PDB entry 8FVW | electron microscopy, 2.10 A resolution | chains F and G of the 8 polymer chains in the assembly

Chain F:
Protein: DNA-directed RNA polymerase subunit beta
From: Escherichia coli K-12
Notes: EC 2.7.7.6
UniProt: P0A8V2 (RPOB_ECOLI); numbering as in UniProt (aligned over 1-1342)
Sequence (1342 residues; numbered 1 to 1342; the number before each row is that of its first residue):
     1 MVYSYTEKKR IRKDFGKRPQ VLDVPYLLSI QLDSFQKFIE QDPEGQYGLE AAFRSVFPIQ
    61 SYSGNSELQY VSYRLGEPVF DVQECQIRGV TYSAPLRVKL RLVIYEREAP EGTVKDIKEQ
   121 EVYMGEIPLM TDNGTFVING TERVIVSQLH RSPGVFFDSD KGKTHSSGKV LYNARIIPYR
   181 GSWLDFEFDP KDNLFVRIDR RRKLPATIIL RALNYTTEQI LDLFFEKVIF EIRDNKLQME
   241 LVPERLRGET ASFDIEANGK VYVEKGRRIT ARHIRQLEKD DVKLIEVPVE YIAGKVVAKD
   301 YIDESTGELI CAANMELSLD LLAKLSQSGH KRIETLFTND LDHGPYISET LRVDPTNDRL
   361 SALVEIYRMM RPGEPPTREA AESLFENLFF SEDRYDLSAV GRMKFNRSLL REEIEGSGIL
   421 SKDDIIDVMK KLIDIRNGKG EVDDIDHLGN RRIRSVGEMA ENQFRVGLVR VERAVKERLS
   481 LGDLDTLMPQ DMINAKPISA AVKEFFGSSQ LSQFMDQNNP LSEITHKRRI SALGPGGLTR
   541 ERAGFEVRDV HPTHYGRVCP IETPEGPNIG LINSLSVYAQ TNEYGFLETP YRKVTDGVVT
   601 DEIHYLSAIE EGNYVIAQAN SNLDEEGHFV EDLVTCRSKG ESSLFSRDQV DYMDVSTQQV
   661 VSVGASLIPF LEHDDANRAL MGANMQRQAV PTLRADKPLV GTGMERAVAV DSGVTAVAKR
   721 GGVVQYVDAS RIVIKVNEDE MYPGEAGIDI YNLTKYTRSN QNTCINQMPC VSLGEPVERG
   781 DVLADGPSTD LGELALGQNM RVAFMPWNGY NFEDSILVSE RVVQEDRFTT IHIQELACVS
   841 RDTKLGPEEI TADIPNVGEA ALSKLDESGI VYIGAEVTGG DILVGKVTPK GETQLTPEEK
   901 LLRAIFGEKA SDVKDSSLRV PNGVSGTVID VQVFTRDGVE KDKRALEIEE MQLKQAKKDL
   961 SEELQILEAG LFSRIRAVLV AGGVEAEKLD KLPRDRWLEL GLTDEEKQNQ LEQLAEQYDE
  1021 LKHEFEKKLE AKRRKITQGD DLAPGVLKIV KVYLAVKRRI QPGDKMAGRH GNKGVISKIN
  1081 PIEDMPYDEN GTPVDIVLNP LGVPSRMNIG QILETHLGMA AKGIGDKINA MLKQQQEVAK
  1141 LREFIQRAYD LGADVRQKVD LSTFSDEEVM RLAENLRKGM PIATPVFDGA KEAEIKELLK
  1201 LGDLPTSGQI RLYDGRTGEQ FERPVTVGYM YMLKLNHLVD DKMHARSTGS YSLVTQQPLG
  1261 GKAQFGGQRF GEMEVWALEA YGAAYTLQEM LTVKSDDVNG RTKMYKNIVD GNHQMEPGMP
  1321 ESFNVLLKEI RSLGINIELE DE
Disordered / not traced: 1, 891-912
UniProt features mapped onto this chain:
  - modified residue (N6-acetyllysine): K1022, K1200

Chain G:
Protein: DNA-directed RNA polymerase subunit beta'
From: Escherichia coli K-12
Notes: EC 2.7.7.6
UniProt: P0A8T7 (RPOC_ECOLI); numbering as in UniProt (aligned over 2-1407)
Sequence (1416 residues; row label = number of the first residue in the row):
     1 VKDLLKFLKA QTKTEEFDAI KIALASPDMI RSWSFGEVKK PETINYRTFK PERDGLFCAR
    61 IFGPVKDYEC LCGKYKRLKH RGVICEKCGV EVTQTKVRRE RMGHIELASP TAHIWFLKSL
   121 PSRIGLLLDM PLRDIERVLY FESYVVIEGG MTNLERQQIL TEEQYLDALE EFGDEFDAKM
   181 GAEAIQALLK SMDLEQECEQ LREELNETNS ETKRKKLTKR IKLLEAFVQS GNKPEWMILT
   241 VLPVLPPDLR PLVPLDGGRF ATSDLNDLYR RVINRNNRLK RLLDLAAPDI IVRNEKRMLQ
   301 EAVDALLDNG RRGRAITGSN KRPLKSLADM IKGKQGRFRQ NLLGKRVDYS GRSVITVGPY
   361 LRLHQCGLPK KMALELFKPF IYGKLELRGL ATTIKAAKKM VEREEAVVWD ILDEVIREHP
   421 VLLNRAPTLH RLGIQAFEPV LIEGKAIQLH PLVCAAYNAD FDGDQMAVHV PLTLEAQLEA
   481 RALMMSTNNI LSPANGEPII VPSQDVVLGL YYMTRDCVNA KGEGMVLTGP KEAERLYRSG
   541 LASLHARVKV RITEYEKDAN GELVAKTSLK DTTVGRAILW MIVPKGLPYS IVNQALGKKA
   601 ISKMLNTCYR ILGLKPTVIF ADQIMYTGFA YAARSGASVG IDDMVIPEKK HEIISEAEAE
   661 VAEIQEQFQS GLVTAGERYN KVIDIWAAAN DRVSKAMMDN LQTETVINRD GQEEKQVSFN
   721 SIYMMADSGA RGSAAQIRQL AGMRGLMAKP DGSIIETPIT ANFREGLNVL QYFISTHGAR
   781 KGLADTALKT ANSGYLTRRL VDVAQDLVVT EDDCGTHEGI MMTPVIEGGD VKEPLRDRVL
   841 GRVTAEDVLK PGTADILVPR NTLLHEQWCD LLEENSVDAV KVRSVVSCDT DFGVCAHCYG
   901 RDLARGHIIN KGEAIGVIAA QSIGEPGTQL TMRTFHIGGA ASRAAAESSI QVKNKGSIKL
   961 SNVKSVVNSS GKLVITSRNT ELKLIDEFGR TKESYKVPYG AVLAKGDGEQ VAGGETVANW
  1021 DPHTMPVITE VSGFVRFTDM IDGQTITRQT DELTGLSSLV VLDSAERTAG GKDLRPALKI
  1081 VDAQGNDVLI PGTDMPAQYF LPGKAIVQLE DGVQISSGDT LARIPQESGG TKDITGGLPR
  1141 VADLFEARRP KEPAILAEIS GIVSFGKETK GKRRLVITPV DGSDPYEEMI PKWRQLNVFE
  1201 GERVERGDVI SDGPEAPHDI LRLRGVHAVT RYIVNEVQDV YRLQGVKIND KHIEVIVRQM
  1261 LRKATIVNAG SSDFLEGEQV EYSRVKIANR ELEANGKVGA TYSRDLLGIT KASLATESFI
  1321 SAASFQETTR VLTEAAVAGK RDELRGLKEN VIVGRLIPAG TGYAYHQDRM RRRAAGEAPA
  1381 APQVTAEDAS ASLAELLNAG LGGSDNELEV HHHHHH
Disordered / not traced: 1-15, 933-947, 1127-1135, 1180-1183, 1374-1416
Sequence notes: start codon (1); linker (1408-1410); expression tag (1411-1416)
Bound ions: Zn2+ site 1: C70, C72, C85, C88; Mg2+: D460, D462, D464 (shared with 1 residue of chain C); Zn2+ site 2: C814, C888, C895, C898
Residues lining bound ligands: guanosine-5',3'-tetraphosphate (G4P): R362, L363, H364, R417, T487, K615, V618, I619, D622, Q623, Y626
UniProt features mapped onto this chain:
  - binding site (Zn(2+)): C70, C72, C85, C88, C814, C888, C895, C898
  - binding site (Mg(2+)): D460, D462, D464
  - modified residue: K983 (N6-acetyllysine)
Reported in the primary citation:
  - binding site for guanosine-5',3'-tetraphosphate: R362, H364, I619, D622, Q623
  - conformationally variable residues (side-chain flip): R362, R417, K615
  - mutagenesis - K615A/I619A/D622A/Q623A: abolished binding to guanosine-5',3'-tetraphosphate

Chain F / chain G interface:
Pairs across the interface - 389 pairs, chain F then chain G:
  F545(F) - K781(G)
  F545(F) - A784(G)
  F545(F) - D785(G)
  F545(F) - L788(G)  hydrophobic
  F545(F) - M932(G)  hydrophobic
  R548(F) - R780(G)  hydrogen bond (backbone-side chain)
  D549(F) - K781(G)
  V550(F) - P750(G)
  V550(F) - F773(G)  hydrophobic
  V550(F) - T776(G)
  V550(F) - H777(G)  hydrogen bond (backbone-side chain)
  V550(F) - R780(G)
  H551(F) - F773(G)
  Y555(F) - V769(G)
  Y555(F) - F773(G)
  C559(F) - R780(G)
  P560(F) - F773(G)  hydrophobic
  P560(F) - T776(G)
  P560(F) - R780(G)  hydrogen bond (backbone-side chain)
  I561(F) - Y772(G)  hydrophobic
  T563(F) - R780(G)
  G566(F) - A787(G)
  I569(F) - R780(G)
  I569(F) - L783(G)  hydrophobic
  I569(F) - A784(G)
  G570(F) - R780(G)
  Q618(F) - V769(G)
  Q618(F) - L770(G)  hydrogen bond (side chain-backbone)
  N620(F) - N768(G)
  N620(F) - V769(G)
  T635(F) - L770(G)
  E641(F) - K749(G)
  S642(F) - L770(G)
  T657(F) - V769(G)
  V660(F) - V769(G)  hydrophobic
  L671(F) - Y772(G)
  E672(F) - G766(G)
  E672(F) - L767(G)  hydrogen bond (backbone-backbone)
  H673(F) - F763(G)  hydrogen bond (side chain-backbone)
  H673(F) - R764(G)  hydrogen bond (side chain-backbone)
  H673(F) - E765(G)
  H673(F) - G766(G)
  D674(F) - F763(G)
  D674(F) - Y772(G)  hydrogen bond (backbone-side chain)
  D675(F) - R744(G)  salt bridge
  D675(F) - F763(G)
  D675(F) - Y772(G)
  A676(F) - Y772(G)
  A676(F) - A779(G)  hydrophobic
  N677(F) - A779(G)
  N677(F) - L783(G)
  A679(F) - Y772(G)
  L680(F) - L783(G)  hydrophobic
  F804(F) - A637(G)
  F804(F) - S638(G)  hydrogen bond (backbone-side chain)
  M805(F) - A633(G)
  M805(F) - A637(G)
  P806(F) - A632(G)
  P806(F) - A633(G)
  P806(F) - A637(G)
  N808(F) - P359(G)
  N808(F) - F629(G)
  N808(F) - A630(G)
  N808(F) - A633(G)
  G809(F) - V357(G)
  G809(F) - P359(G)
  G809(F) - D505(G)
  G809(F) - F629(G)
  Y810(F) - V357(G)
  Y810(F) - P359(G)  hydrophobic
  F812(F) - P451(G)  hydrophobic
  F812(F) - F461(G)
  F812(F) - S503(G)
  F812(F) - Q504(G)
  F812(F) - D505(G)
  E813(F) - D460(G)
  E813(F) - F461(G)  hydrogen bond (backbone-backbone)
  E813(F) - Q504(G)  hydrogen bond
  D814(F) - F461(G)
  S815(F) - V357(G)
  S815(F) - F461(G)
  R841(F) - D256(G)  salt bridge
  K844(F) - R47(G)  hydrogen bond (side chain-backbone)
  K844(F) - T48(G)  hydrogen bond
  K844(F) - F49(G)
  Q1061(F) - K445(G)
  P1062(F) - A446(G)
  G1063(F) - V354(G)
  G1063(F) - T356(G)
  G1063(F) - A446(G)
  K1065(F) - D462(G)  hydrogen bond (side chain-backbone)
  K1073(F) - D462(G)
  G1074(F) - F461(G)
  V1075(F) - V354(G)  hydrophobic
  V1075(F) - T356(G)
  V1075(F) - F461(G)  hydrogen bond (backbone-backbone)
  V1075(F) - D462(G)
  V1075(F) - G463(G)
  I1076(F) - T356(G)
  S1077(F) - T356(G)
  S1077(F) - V357(G)
  P1100(F) - A637(G)
  P1100(F) - S638(G)
  P1100(F) - V639(G)  hydrophobic
  L1101(F) - Q504(G)
  L1101(F) - D505(G)
  L1101(F) - L508(G)  hydrophobic
  L1101(F) - M725(G)  hydrophobic
  L1101(F) - A730(G)  hydrophobic
  L1101(F) - R731(G)  hydrogen bond (backbone-side chain)
  V1103(F) - V639(G)  hydrophobic
  P1104(F) - R731(G)
  P1104(F) - Q736(G)
  P1104(F) - L740(G)
  S1105(F) - R731(G)  hydrogen bond
  S1105(F) - Q736(G)  hydrogen bond (backbone-side chain)
  R1106(F) - R731(G)
  M1107(F) - Q736(G)
  M1107(F) - Q739(G)
  M1107(F) - L740(G)  hydrophobic
  M1107(F) - F763(G)  hydrophobic
  I1109(F) - I641(G)  hydrophobic
  I1109(F) - M644(G)  hydrophobic
  I1109(F) - L740(G)  hydrophobic
  I1109(F) - F763(G)  hydrophobic
  I1112(F) - V639(G)  hydrophobic
  I1112(F) - G640(G)
  I1112(F) - I641(G)
  L1113(F) - I641(G)  hydrophobic
  H1116(F) - G640(G)
  H1116(F) - I641(G)  hydrogen bond (side chain-backbone)
  F1187(F) - L767(G)
  F1187(F) - N768(G)
  F1187(F) - V769(G)  hydrophobic
  F1187(F) - Y772(G)  hydrophobic
  K1191(F) - E765(G)
  E1192(F) - I641(G)
  E1192(F) - D642(G)
  E1192(F) - R764(G)  salt bridge
  K1196(F) - D642(G)  salt bridge
  S1207(F) - D642(G)
  Q1209(F) - S638(G)  hydrogen bond
  Q1209(F) - G640(G)
  E1219(F) - R538(G)  salt bridge
  E1219(F) - R634(G)  salt bridge
  F1221(F) - A633(G)
  F1221(F) - R634(G)
  E1222(F) - Y512(G)  hydrogen bond
  E1222(F) - Y537(G)  hydrogen bond
  E1222(F) - R634(G)  hydrogen bond (backbone-backbone)
  E1222(F) - S635(G)
  R1223(F) - Y512(G)
  R1223(F) - S635(G)  hydrogen bond (backbone-backbone)
  R1223(F) - G636(G)
  R1223(F) - A637(G)
  R1223(F) - F719(G)  hydrogen bond (side chain-backbone)
  R1223(F) - S721(G)  hydrogen bond
  R1223(F) - M724(G)
  P1224(F) - G636(G)
  P1224(F) - S638(G)
  V1225(F) - G636(G)
  V1225(F) - S638(G)
  T1226(F) - S638(G)  hydrogen bond (backbone-side chain)
  T1226(F) - V639(G)  hydrogen bond (side chain-backbone)
  T1226(F) - G640(G)
  V1239(F) - S353(G)
  V1239(F) - K445(G)
  D1240(F) - K445(G)  salt bridge
  K1242(F) - R352(G)
  K1242(F) - V354(G)
  K1242(F) - Q465(G)
  M1243(F) - R352(G)
  M1243(F) - S353(G)
  M1243(F) - M372(G)  hydrophobic
  M1243(F) - K445(G)
  H1244(F) - G351(G)
  H1244(F) - R352(G)  hydrogen bond (backbone-backbone)
  H1244(F) - M372(G)
  A1245(F) - S350(G)
  A1245(F) - G351(G)
  A1245(F) - M372(G)
  A1245(F) - E375(G)
  R1246(F) - D348(G)  salt bridge
  R1246(F) - Y349(G)  hydrogen bond (backbone-backbone)
  R1246(F) - S350(G)  hydrogen bond (backbone-backbone)
  R1246(F) - E375(G)
  R1246(F) - L376(G)
  S1247(F) - D348(G)
  S1247(F) - Y349(G)  hydrogen bond (backbone-backbone)
  S1247(F) - E375(G)  hydrogen bond (backbone-side chain)
  S1247(F) - L376(G)
  S1247(F) - K378(G)
  T1248(F) - Y349(G)
  Y1251(F) - D348(G)  hydrogen bond
  L1253(F) - R99(G)  hydrogen bond (backbone-side chain)
  L1253(F) - P251(G)  hydrophobic
  V1254(F) - R99(G)  hydrogen bond (backbone-side chain)
  V1254(F) - L249(G)
  V1254(F) - P251(G)
  T1255(F) - R337(G)
  T1255(F) - N341(G)
  Q1256(F) - R99(G)
  Q1257(F) - N341(G)  hydrogen bond (side chain-backbone)
  Q1257(F) - K345(G)
  P1258(F) - R346(G)
  P1258(F) - V347(G)
  P1258(F) - D348(G)
  L1259(F) - R346(G)
  G1260(F) - R346(G)
  F1265(F) - E375(G)
  G1267(F) - R346(G)  hydrogen bond (backbone-side chain)
  G1267(F) - V347(G)
  G1267(F) - S350(G)
  Q1268(F) - R346(G)
  Q1268(F) - V347(G)  hydrogen bond (backbone-backbone)
  Q1268(F) - S350(G)  hydrogen bond (backbone-side chain)
  Q1268(F) - G351(G)
  Q1268(F) - R352(G)  hydrogen bond
  R1269(F) - R339(G)  hydrogen bond (side chain-backbone)
  R1269(F) - Q340(G)  hydrogen bond (side chain-backbone)
  R1269(F) - G344(G)  hydrogen bond (side chain-backbone)
  R1269(F) - K345(G)
  R1269(F) - R346(G)
  F1270(F) - G344(G)
  F1270(F) - K345(G)  hydrogen bond (backbone-backbone)
  F1270(F) - V347(G)  hydrophobic
  F1270(F) - I434(G)  hydrophobic
  F1270(F) - H469(G)
  E1272(F) - R339(G)  salt bridge
  E1272(F) - L343(G)
  E1272(F) - R798(G)  salt bridge
  M1273(F) - T428(G)
  M1273(F) - L429(G)  hydrophobic
  E1274(F) - N424(G)  hydrogen bond
  E1274(F) - T428(G)  hydrogen bond
  E1274(F) - I434(G)
  V1275(F) - L343(G)
  W1276(F) - R798(G)
  W1276(F) - V801(G)
  W1276(F) - V917(G)
  W1276(F) - Q921(G)  hydrogen bond (backbone-side chain)
  A1277(F) - T428(G)
  A1277(F) - R431(G)
  A1277(F) - Q921(G)
  L1278(F) - M484(G)  hydrophobic
  E1279(F) - A914(G)
  E1279(F) - L1347(G)
  E1279(F) - V1351(G)
  E1279(F) - I1357(G)
  A1280(F) - R431(G)  hydrogen bond (backbone-side chain)
  A1280(F) - E913(G)
  A1280(F) - V917(G)  hydrophobic
  A1280(F) - I918(G)
  A1280(F) - Q921(G)
  Y1281(F) - R431(G)  hydrogen bond (side chain-backbone)
  Y1281(F) - L432(G)
  Y1281(F) - I434(G)  hydrogen bond (side chain-backbone)
  Y1281(F) - Q435(G)
  Y1281(F) - L483(G)
  Y1281(F) - M484(G)  hydrophobic
  Y1281(F) - N489(G)
  G1282(F) - G1360(G)
  G1282(F) - T1361(G)  hydrogen bond (backbone-backbone)
  A1283(F) - E479(G)
  A1283(F) - L483(G)  hydrophobic
  A1284(F) - E479(G)  hydrogen bond (backbone-side chain)
  A1284(F) - L1356(G)
  A1284(F) - I1357(G)  hydrophobic
  A1284(F) - A1359(G)
  A1284(F) - T1361(G)  hydrogen bond (backbone-side chain)
  A1284(F) - G1362(G)
  Y1285(F) - E475(G)
  Y1285(F) - E479(G)  hydrogen bond (backbone-side chain)
  Y1285(F) - L1356(G)
  Y1285(F) - T1361(G)
  T1286(F) - L422(G)
  T1286(F) - A476(G)
  T1286(F) - E479(G)  hydrogen bond
  L1287(F) - V1351(G)  hydrophobic
  L1287(F) - I1357(G)  hydrophobic
  Q1288(F) - G1354(G)  hydrogen bond (side chain-backbone)
  Q1288(F) - R1355(G)
  Q1288(F) - L1356(G)
  E1289(F) - V470(G)
  E1289(F) - P471(G)
  E1289(F) - L472(G)  hydrogen bond (side chain-backbone)
  E1289(F) - T473(G)  hydrogen bond
  E1289(F) - A476(G)
  M1290(F) - V347(G)
  M1290(F) - H469(G)
  L1291(F) - K345(G)  hydrogen bond (backbone-side chain)
  L1291(F) - V1351(G)
  T1292(F) - G1354(G)
  K1294(F) - V347(G)
  K1294(F) - D348(G)  hydrogen bond (backbone-backbone)
  K1294(F) - V470(G)  hydrogen bond (side chain-backbone)
  K1294(F) - P471(G)
  K1294(F) - L472(G)
  S1295(F) - K345(G)
  S1295(F) - R346(G)  hydrogen bond (side chain-backbone)
  D1296(F) - K345(G)  salt bridge
  M1304(F) - L472(G)  hydrophobic
  M1304(F) - T473(G)
  Y1305(F) - Y349(G)
  Y1305(F) - P379(G)  hydrophobic
  Y1305(F) - Y382(G)
  I1308(F) - P379(G)  hydrophobic
  I1308(F) - F380(G)
  I1308(F) - L472(G)  hydrophobic
  V1309(F) - P379(G)
  V1309(F) - G383(G)
  V1309(F) - E386(G)
  H1313(F) - F380(G)
  H1313(F) - L472(G)
  H1313(F) - T473(G)
  H1313(F) - L474(G)  hydrogen bond (backbone-backbone)
  H1313(F) - Q477(G)  hydrogen bond
  Q1314(F) - T473(G)
  M1315(F) - T473(G)
  M1319(F) - F17(G)  hydrophobic
  M1319(F) - V1353(G)
  P1320(F) - K345(G)
  P1320(F) - V1353(G)
  E1321(F) - R99(G)  salt bridge
  S1322(F) - N341(G)
  S1322(F) - L342(G)
  F1323(F) - I20(G)  hydrophobic
  F1323(F) - L342(G)
  F1323(F) - I1352(G)  hydrophobic
  F1323(F) - V1353(G)  hydrophobic
  V1325(F) - R99(G)
  V1325(F) - L249(G)  hydrophobic
  V1325(F) - R337(G)
  L1326(F) - R337(G)
  L1326(F) - F338(G)  hydrophobic
  L1326(F) - L342(G)  hydrophobic
  K1328(F) - E100(G)  hydrogen bond (side chain-backbone)
  K1328(F) - M102(G)
  K1328(F) - L245(G)
  K1328(F) - L249(G)
  E1329(F) - L245(G)
  E1329(F) - M330(G)
  E1329(F) - I331(G)
  E1329(F) - R337(G)  salt bridge
  R1331(F) - W33(G)
  R1331(F) - M102(G)
  R1331(F) - P243(G)
  S1332(F) - M102(G)
  S1332(F) - P243(G)
  S1332(F) - L245(G)  hydrogen bond (side chain-backbone)
  S1332(F) - L327(G)
  L1333(F) - H113(G)  hydrogen bond (backbone-side chain)
  L1333(F) - W115(G)  hydrophobic
  L1333(F) - L307(G)
  L1333(F) - L327(G)  hydrophobic
  L1333(F) - I331(G)  hydrophobic
  G1334(F) - A25(G)
  G1334(F) - P243(G)
  I1335(F) - I22(G)  hydrophobic
  I1335(F) - A23(G)
  I1335(F) - A25(G)
  I1335(F) - W33(G)
  I1335(F) - W115(G)  hydrophobic
  I1335(F) - A1336(G)  hydrophobic
  N1336(F) - K21(G)
  N1336(F) - I22(G)
  N1336(F) - A23(G)  hydrogen bond (backbone-backbone)
  N1336(F) - L24(G)
  N1336(F) - A25(G)
  N1336(F) - M29(G)
  N1336(F) - W33(G)
  I1337(F) - I20(G)  hydrophobic
  I1337(F) - K21(G)
  E1338(F) - I20(G)
  E1338(F) - K21(G)  hydrogen bond (backbone-backbone)
  L1339(F) - F17(G)  hydrophobic
  L1339(F) - A19(G)
  L1339(F) - I20(G)  hydrophobic
  E1340(F) - E16(G)
  E1340(F) - F17(G)
  E1340(F) - D18(G)
  E1340(F) - A19(G)  hydrogen bond (backbone-backbone)
  E1340(F) - K21(G)
  E1340(F) - R1341(G)  salt bridge
  D1341(F) - E16(G)
  D1341(F) - F17(G)
  D1341(F) - D18(G)  hydrogen bond (backbone-backbone)
  E1342(F) - E16(G)
  E1342(F) - R1373(G)
Also at the interface, not in a pair above, chain F (162 interface residues in all): A543, G544, P552, H554, N573, R637, W807, N811, N1099, G1249, G1271, V1293, I1330
Also at the interface, not in a pair above, chain G (192 interface residues in all): F116, V244, P246, D248, Y269, A328, I355, Y360, K371, I394, K398, P427, H430, C454, A459, A467, L544, H545, D643, N720, G732, I774, S775, T797, R905, F1319, L1332, K1348

Overview:
The interface between chain F and chain G involves 162 residues on one side and 192 on the other, with 72
hydrogen bonds and 14 salt bridges. Among the polar pairs are D675(F)-R744(G), R841(F)-D256(G) and
E1192(F)-R764(G). From the paper: a binding site for guanosine-5',3'-tetraphosphate at R362(G), H364(G) and
I619(G) among others; K615A/I619A/D622A/Q623A of chain G abolish binding to guanosine-5',3'-tetraphosphate.
Here chain F is DNA-directed RNA polymerase subunit beta and chain G is DNA-directed RNA polymerase subunit
beta', both from Escherichia coli K-12. Entry 8FVW (CryoEM structure of E.coli transcription elongation
complex bound to ppGpp) was determined by electron microscopy, deposited together with 8FVR.
